4Q44 - chains A and C of the 3 polymer chains in the assembly; structure by X-ray diffraction, 2.71 A resolution.

Chain A:
Name: DNA polymerase IV
From: Escherichia coli
Notes: EC 2.7.7.7
Reference sequence: Q47155 (DPO4_ECOLI); residue numbers follow UniProt; this construct covers 2-341
Sequence (342 residues; each row starts with the number of its first residue; numbering starts at 0):
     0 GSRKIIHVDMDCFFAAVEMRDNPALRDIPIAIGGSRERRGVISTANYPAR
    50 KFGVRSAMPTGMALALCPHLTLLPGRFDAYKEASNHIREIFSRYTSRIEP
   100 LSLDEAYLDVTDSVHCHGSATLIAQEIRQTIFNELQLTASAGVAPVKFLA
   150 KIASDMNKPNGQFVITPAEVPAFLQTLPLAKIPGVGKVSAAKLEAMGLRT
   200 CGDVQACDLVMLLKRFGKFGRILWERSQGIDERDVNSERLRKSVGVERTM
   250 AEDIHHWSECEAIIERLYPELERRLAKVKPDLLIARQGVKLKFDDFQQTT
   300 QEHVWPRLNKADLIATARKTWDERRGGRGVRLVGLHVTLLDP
Differences from the reference sequence: expression tag (0-1); conflict Ala64 (Lys in Q47155), Ala205 (Lys in Q47155)
Ion coordination: Mg2+ site 1: Asp8, Met9, Asp103 (together with 1FZ); Mg2+ site 2: Asp8, Glu104 (together with 1FZ)
Small-molecule neighbours: 1FZ (5'-O-[(R)-hydroxy{[(R)-hydroxy(phosphonooxy)phosphoryl]amino}phosphoryl]thymidine): Asp8, Met9, Asp10, Cys11, Phe12, Phe13, Ser42, Thr43, Arg49, Ser55, Ala56, Asp103, Glu104, Lys157
Swiss-Prot annotation at these positions:
  - active site: Glu104
  - binding site (Mg(2+)): Asp8, Asp103
  - site: Phe13 (Substrate discrimination)
  - natural variant: Glu36 to Arg38 (sequence variant, change not given here; In strain: ECOR 45B1), Gln124 (Q124K: In strain: ECOR 35D), Asn132 (N132S: In strain: ECOR 34B1 and ECOR 37UG), Gln135 (Q135H: In strain: ECOR 70B1), Pro170 (P170S: In strain: ECOR 37UG), Ala171 (A171T: In strain: ECOR 45B1, ECOR 46D and 2 more), Leu176 (L176F: In strain: ECOR 37UG), Gly201 (G201S: In strain: ECOR 59B2), Met210 (M210I: In strain: ECOR 37UG, ECOR 45B1 and 4 more; M210T: In strain: ECOR 35D, ECOR 46D and 6 more), Arg225 (R225C: In strain: ECOR 59B2 and ECOR 60B2), Ala310 (A310S: In strain: ECOR 57B2, ECOR 59B2 and 2 more), Asp321 (D321N: In strain: ECOR 35D)
  - mutagenesis: Asp8 (D8A/H: Loss of function), Arg49 (R49A/F: Loss of function), Asp103 (D103A/N: Loss of function), Glu104 (E104A: Loss of function)
Reported in the primary citation:
  - mutagenesis - S42A: unchanged catalytic activity
  - mutagenesis - S42A (2.5-fold): decreased growth

Chain C:
Molecule: 18-nt DNA strand
Sequence (18 nucleotides; each row starts with the number of its first residue):
   856 TCTAXGGTCCTAGGACCC
Unresolved in the structure: 856
Modified residues: RDG (2'-deoxy-N-(furan-2-ylmethyl)guanosine 5'-(dihydrogen phosphate)) at position 860

How chain A and chain C interact:
Residue-residue contacts - 28 pairs, chain A then chain C:
  Ser101(A) - DC873(C)  hydrogen bond to the phosphate
  Asp103(A) - DC873(C)  phosphate contact
  Glu104(A) - DC873(C)  phosphate contact
  Lys150(A) - DC873(C)  phosphate contact
  Pro182(A) - DC872(C)  phosphate contact
  Gly183(A) - DC871(C)  sugar contact
  Gly183(A) - DC872(C)  hydrogen bond to the phosphate
  Val184(A) - DC871(C)  phosphate contact
  Val184(A) - DC872(C)  phosphate contact
  Gly185(A) - DC871(C)  hydrogen bond to the phosphate
  Gly185(A) - DC872(C)  phosphate contact
  Lys186(A) - DC871(C)  phosphate contact
  Val187(A) - DA870(C)  phosphate contact
  Val187(A) - DC871(C)  hydrogen bond to the phosphate
  Ser188(A) - DA870(C)  phosphate contact
  Ser188(A) - DC871(C)  hydrogen bond to the phosphate
  Arg285(A) - DC865(C)  sugar contact
  Arg285(A) - DT866(C)  salt bridge to the phosphate
  Thr298(A) - DG868(C)  hydrogen bond to the phosphate
  Thr299(A) - DA867(C)  phosphate contact
  Thr299(A) - DG868(C)  hydrogen bond to the phosphate
  Gln300(A) - DA867(C)  phosphate contact
  Glu301(A) - DT866(C)  phosphate contact
  Glu301(A) - DA867(C)  hydrogen bond to the phosphate
  His302(A) - DT866(C)  phosphate contact
  Val303(A) - DC865(C)  phosphate contact
  Val303(A) - DT866(C)  hydrogen bond to the phosphate
  Arg323(A) - DA867(C)  salt bridge to the phosphate
Also at the interface, not in a pair above, chain A (22 interface residues in all): Leu100, Ile181, Gln297

Overview:
22 residues of chain A face 8 of chain C across their interface; the contacts include 9 hydrogen bonds and 2
salt bridges. Polar pairs include Ser101(A)-DC873(C), Gly183(A)-DC872(C) and Gly185(A)-DC871(C). Chain A binds
compound 1FZ. The paper reports that S42A of chain A reduces growth; S42A of chain A leaves catalytic activity
unchanged.
Chain A is DNA polymerase IV (Escherichia coli) and chain C is an 18-nt DNA strand; the structure,
Polymerase-Damaged DNA Complex, was determined by X-ray diffraction, deposited together with 4Q43 and 4Q45.
